6L7W - chain A; structure by X-ray diffraction, 2.60 A resolution.

# Chain A
Name: mRNA_triPase domain-containing protein
Organism: Trypanosoma cruzi strain CL Brener
Reference sequence: Q4E2I1 (Q4E2I1_TRYCC); residue numbers follow UniProt; this construct covers 18-50, 72-243
Chain sequence (209 residues; numbered 14 to 243; 21 numbers in that range are skipped by the numbering (no residue carries them; nothing is unmodelled there); the number before each row is that of its first residue):
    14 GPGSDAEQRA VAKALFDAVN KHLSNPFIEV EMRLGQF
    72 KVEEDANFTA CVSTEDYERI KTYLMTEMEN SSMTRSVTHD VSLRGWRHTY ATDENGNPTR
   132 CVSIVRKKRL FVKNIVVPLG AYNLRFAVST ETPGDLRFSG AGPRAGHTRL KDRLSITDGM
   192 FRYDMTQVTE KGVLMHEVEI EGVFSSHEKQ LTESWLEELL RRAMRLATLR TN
Disordered / not traced: 14-17, 72-78, 166-177, 243
Construct notes: expression tag (14-17); engineered mutation Asn126 (Asp in Q4E2I1)
Metal / ion sites: Mn2+: Glu42, Glu44, Glu212
From the paper describing this entry:
  - mutagenesis - R156A (13.5-fold): decreased catalytic activity on triphosphate RNA
  - mutagenesis - R156A (2-fold): increased catalytic activity (NTPase activity)
  - mutagenesis - F50A, F79A: decreased catalytic activity on pppRNA
  - mutagenesis - F50A, F79A: decreased catalytic activity on ATP
  - mutagenesis - F50A, F79A, R156A: decreased binding to nucleic acid
  - mutagenesis - K144A: unchanged binding to nucleic acid

# Overview
Glu42, Glu44 and Glu212 coordinate Mn2+. The paper reports that F50A, F79A and R156A reduce binding to nucleic
acid; F50A and F79A reduce catalytic activity on pppRNA.
Chain A is mRNA_triPase domain-containing protein (Trypanosoma cruzi strain CL Brener); the structure, Crystal
structure of Cet1 from Trypanosoma cruzi in complex with manganese ion, was determined by X-ray diffraction
together with 6L7V, 6L7X and 6L7Y from the same study.
